PDB entry 7WTM | electron microscopy, 3.50 A resolution | chains C2 and SY of the 17 polymer chains in the assembly

== Chain C2 ==
Molecule: 18S rRNA
From: Saccharomyces cerevisiae
Sequence (1800 nucleotides; numbered 1 to 1800; the number before each row is that of its first residue):
     1 UAUCUGGUUGAUCCUGCCAGUAGUCAUAUGCUUGUCUCAAAGAUUAAGCC
    51 AUGCAUGUCUAAGUAUAAGCAAUUUAUACAGUGAAACUGCGAAUGGCUCA
   101 UUAAAUCAGUUAUCGUUUAUUUGAUAGUUCCUUUACUACAUGGUAUAACU
   151 GUGGUAAUUCUAGAGCUAAUACAUGCUUAAAAUCUCGACCCUUUGGAAGA
   201 GAUGUAUUUAUUAGAUAAAAAAUCAAUGUCUUCGGACUCUUUGAUGAUUC
   251 AUAAUAACUUUUCGAAUCGCAUGGCCUUGUGCUGGCGAUGGUUCAUUCAA
   301 AUUUCUGCCCUAUCAACUUUCGAUGGUAGGAUAGUGGCCUACCAUGGUUU
   351 CAACGGGUAACGGGGAAUAAGGGUUCGAUUCCGGAGAGGGAGCCUGAGAA
   401 ACGGCUACCACAUCCAAGGAAGGCAGCAGGCGCGCAAAUUACCCAAUCCU
   451 AAUUCAGGGAGGUAGUGACAAUAAAUAACGAUACAGGGCCCAUUCGGGUC
   501 UUGUAAUUGGAAUGAGUACAAUGUAAAUACCUUAACGAGGAACAAUUGGA
   551 GGGCAAGUCUGGUGCCAGCAGCCGCGGUAAUUCCAGCUCCAAUAGCGUAU
   601 AUUAAAGUUGUUGCAGUUAAAAAGCUCGUAGUUGAACUUUGGGCCCGGUU
   651 GGCCGGUCCGAUUUUUUCGUGUACUGGAUUUCCAACGGGGCCUUUCCUUC
   701 UGGCUAACCUUGAGUCCUUGUGGCUCUUGGCGAACCAGGACUUUUACUUU
   751 GAAAAAAUUAGAGUGUUCAAAGCAGGCGUAUUGCUCGAAUAUAUUAGCAU
   801 GGAAUAAUAGAAUAGGACGUUUGGUUCUAUUUUGUUGGUUUCUAGGACCA
   851 UCGUAAUGAUUAAUAGGGACGGUCGGGGGCAUCAGUAUUCAAUUGUCAGA
   901 GGUGAAAUUCUUGGAUUUAUUGAAGACUAACUACUGCGAAAGCAUUUGCC
   951 AAGGACGUUUUCAUUAAUCAAGAACGAAAGUUAGGGGAUCGAAGAUGAUC
  1001 AGAUACCGUCGUAGUCUUAACCAUAAACUAUGCCGACUAGGGAUCGGGUG
  1051 GUGUUUUUUUAAUGACCCACUCGGCACCUUACGAGAAAUCAAAGUCUUUG
  1101 GGUUCUGGGGGGAGUAUGGUCGCAAGGCUGAAACUUAAAGGAAUUGACGG
  1151 AAGGGCACCACCAGGAGUGGAGCCUGCGGCUUAAUUUGACUCAACACGGG
  1201 GAAACUCACCAGGUCCAGACACAAUAAGGAUUGACAGAUUGAGAGCUCUU
  1251 UCUUGAUUUUGUGGGUGGUGGUGCAUGGCCGUUCUUAGUUGGUGGAGUGA
  1301 UUUGUCUGCUUAAUUGCGAUAACGAACGAGACCUUAACCUACUAAAUAGU
  1351 GGUGCUAGCAUUUGCUGGUUAUCCACUUCUUAGAGGGACUAUCGGUUUCA
  1401 AGCCGAUGGAAGUUUGAGGCAAUAACAGGUCUGUGAUGCCCUUAGACGUU
  1451 CUGGGCCGCACGCGCGCUACACUGACGGAGCCAGCGAGUCUAACCUUGGC
  1501 CGAGAGGUCUUGGUAAUCUUGUGAAACUCCGUCGUGCUGGGGAUAGAGCA
  1551 UUGUAAUUAUUGCUCUUCAACGAGGAAUUCCUAGUAAGCGCAAGUCAUCA
  1601 GCUUGCGUUGAUUACGUCCCUGCCCUUUGUACACACCGCCCGUCGCUAGU
  1651 ACCGAUUGAAUGGCUUAGUGAGGCCUCAGGAUCUGCUUAGAGAAGGGGGC
  1701 AACUCCAUCUCAGAGCGGAGAAUUUGGACAAACUUGGUCAUUUAGAGGAA
  1751 CUAAAAGUCGUAACAAGGUUUCCGUAGGUGAACCUGCGGAAGGAUCAUUA
Unresolved in the structure: 73-75, 133-135, 489-498, 651-683, 707-732, 1147-1765

== Chain SY ==
Protein: 40S ribosomal protein S24-A
From: Saccharomyces cerevisiae
UniProtKB: P0CX31 (RS24A_YEAST); residue numbers follow UniProt; this construct covers 1-135
Amino-acid sequence (135 residues; row label = number of the first residue in the row):
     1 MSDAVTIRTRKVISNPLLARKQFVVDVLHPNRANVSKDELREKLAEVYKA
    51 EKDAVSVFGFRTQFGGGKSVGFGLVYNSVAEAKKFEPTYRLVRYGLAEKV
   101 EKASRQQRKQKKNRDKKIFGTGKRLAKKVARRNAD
Unresolved in the structure: 1
Swiss-Prot annotation at these positions:
  - modified residue: Ser-2 (N-acetylserine), Ser-14 (Phosphoserine), Ser-56 (Phosphoserine)
  - cross-link: Lys-21 (Glycyl lysine isopeptide (Lys-Gly) (interchain with G-Cter in ubiquitin))

== How chain C2 and chain SY interact ==
Contacting residue pairs (82; chain C2 residue first):
  G53(C2) / Gln-110(SY)  hydrogen bond to the sugar
  C54(C2) / Lys-109(SY)  hydrogen bond to the sugar
  C54(C2) / Gln-110(SY)  phosphate contact
  C54(C2) / Asn-113(SY)  hydrogen bond to the phosphate
  A55(C2) / Lys-109(SY)  sugar contact
  A55(C2) / Lys-112(SY)  phosphate contact
  A55(C2) / Asn-113(SY)  hydrogen bond to the phosphate
  G57(C2) / Lys-112(SY)  salt bridge to the phosphate
  G57(C2) / Lys-116(SY)  salt bridge to the phosphate
  A84(C2) / Thr-121(SY)  base contact
  A85(C2) / Gly-120(SY)  sugar contact
  A85(C2) / Thr-121(SY)  hydrogen bond to the sugar
  A86(C2) / Gly-120(SY)  hydrogen bond to the phosphate
  A148(C2) / Phe-119(SY)  phosphate contact
  C149(C2) / Gly-120(SY)  phosphate contact
  C149(C2) / Thr-121(SY)  hydrogen bond to the phosphate
  U150(C2) / Lys-123(SY)  phosphate contact
  U150(C2) / Arg-124(SY)  phosphate contact
  G151(C2) / Arg-124(SY)  hydrogen bond to the base
  U152(C2) / Arg-124(SY)  base contact
  G153(C2) / Lys-128(SY)  hydrogen bond to the base
  G153(C2) / Arg-131(SY)  salt bridge to the phosphate
  G154(C2) / Lys-128(SY)  base contact
  G154(C2) / Arg-131(SY)  salt bridge to the phosphate
  U155(C2) / Arg-132(SY)  base contact
  A157(C2) / Arg-132(SY)  salt bridge to the phosphate
  U159(C2) / Lys-116(SY)  base contact
  U159(C2) / Lys-117(SY)  sugar contact
  U161(C2) / Lys-128(SY)  base contact
  C442(C2) / Gln-106(SY)  hydrogen bond to the phosphate
  C443(C2) / Ser-104(SY)  phosphate contact
  C443(C2) / Arg-105(SY)  hydrogen bond to the phosphate
  C444(C2) / Lys-102(SY)  salt bridge to the phosphate
  C444(C2) / Arg-105(SY)  salt bridge to the phosphate
  C444(C2) / Arg-108(SY)  salt bridge to the phosphate
  G457(C2) / Arg-108(SY)  salt bridge to the phosphate
  G458(C2) / Arg-105(SY)  salt bridge to the phosphate
  G458(C2) / Lys-109(SY)  phosphate contact
  G459(C2) / Arg-105(SY)  salt bridge to the phosphate
  G459(C2) / Gln-106(SY)  base contact
  G459(C2) / Lys-109(SY)  salt bridge to the phosphate
  A521(C2) / Asn-34(SY)  hydrogen bond to the base
  A521(C2) / Val-35(SY)  sugar contact
  A521(C2) / Ser-36(SY)  hydrogen bond to the sugar
  A521(C2) / Lys-37(SY)  phosphate contact
  U522(C2) / Asn-34(SY)  sugar contact
  U522(C2) / Val-35(SY)  sugar contact
  U522(C2) / Lys-37(SY)  hydrogen bond to the phosphate
  U522(C2) / Phe-60(SY)  phosphate contact
  G523(C2) / Lys-37(SY)  salt bridge to the phosphate
  G523(C2) / Phe-58(SY)  phosphate contact
  G523(C2) / Gly-59(SY)  phosphate contact
  G523(C2) / Phe-60(SY)  hydrogen bond to the phosphate
  U524(C2) / Phe-58(SY)  phosphate contact
  A525(C2) / Tyr-89(SY)  sugar contact
  A526(C2) / Arg-93(SY)  salt bridge to the phosphate
  C530(C2) / Arg-61(SY)  hydrogen bond to the base
  C531(C2) / Arg-61(SY)  hydrogen bond to the sugar
  C531(C2) / Thr-62(SY)  hydrogen bond to the sugar
  C531(C2) / Gln-63(SY)  sugar contact
  C531(C2) / Phe-64(SY)  phosphate contact
  U532(C2) / Ala-33(SY)  hydrogen bond to the sugar
  U532(C2) / Asn-34(SY)  base contact
  U532(C2) / Thr-62(SY)  sugar contact
  U532(C2) / Phe-64(SY)  phosphate contact
  U532(C2) / Gly-65(SY)  hydrogen bond to the phosphate
  U532(C2) / Gly-66(SY)  sugar contact
  U767(C2) / Phe-64(SY)  stacking on the base
  G776(C2) / Lys-11(SY)  base contact
  C777(C2) / Arg-10(SY)  base contact
  G778(C2) / Thr-9(SY)  base contact
  G778(C2) / Arg-10(SY)  base contact
  A780(C2) / Arg-8(SY)  sugar contact
  A780(C2) / Thr-9(SY)  hydrogen bond to the phosphate
  A780(C2) / Arg-10(SY)  hydrogen bond to the base
  U781(C2) / Thr-9(SY)  hydrogen bond to the phosphate
  U782(C2) / Lys-21(SY)  sugar contact
  U782(C2) / Tyr-48(SY)  base contact
  G783(C2) / Lys-11(SY)  hydrogen bond to the base
  G783(C2) / Val-12(SY)  base contact
  G783(C2) / Ser-14(SY)  phosphate contact
  G783(C2) / Lys-21(SY)  salt bridge to the phosphate
Also at the interface, not in a pair above, chain C2 (47 interface residues in all): C87, A162, A445, U533, G775, C784
Also at the interface, not in a pair above, chain SY (47 interface residues in all): Arg-32, Val-47, Ile-118, Gly-122

== In short ==
Chain C2 and chain SY each contribute 47 residues to their interface, with 24 hydrogen bonds, 15 salt bridges
and 1 aromatic stacking contact. Among the polar pairs are G151(C2)/Arg-124(SY), G153(C2)/Lys-128(SY) and
A521(C2)/Asn-34(SY).
Chain C2 is 18S rRNA and chain SY is 40S ribosomal protein S24-A, both from Saccharomyces cerevisiae; the
structure, Cryo-EM structure of a yeast pre-40S ribosomal subunit - State Dis-E, was determined by electron
microscopy together with 7WTL from the same study.
